4N8W - chain A; structure by X-ray diffraction, 2.02 A resolution.

# Chain A
Molecule: Cathepsin K
Organism: Homo sapiens
Notes: EC 3.4.22.38
UniProt: P43235 (CATK_HUMAN); residues 1-215 here correspond to UniProt positions 115-329 (UniProt number = residue number + 114)
Chain sequence (215 residues; numbered 1 to 215; the number before each row is that of its first residue):
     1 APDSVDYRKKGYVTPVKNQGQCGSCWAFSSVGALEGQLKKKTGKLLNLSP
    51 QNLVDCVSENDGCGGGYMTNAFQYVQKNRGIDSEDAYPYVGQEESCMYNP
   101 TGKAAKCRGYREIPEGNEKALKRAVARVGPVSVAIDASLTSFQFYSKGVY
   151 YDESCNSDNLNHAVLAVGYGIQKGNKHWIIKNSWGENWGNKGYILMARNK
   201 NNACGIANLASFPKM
Not modelled in the structure: 1-2
Swiss-Prot annotation at these positions:
  - active site: Cys25, His162, Asn182
Disulfide bonds: Cys22-Cys63, Cys56-Cys96, Cys155-Cys204
Reported in the primary citation:
  - binding site for N-acetyl-4-O-sulfo-beta-D-galactosamine: Arg111, Lys119, Lys122, Arg123, Arg127, Lys214
  - self-association interface (contacts with another copy of this molecule): Asn99, Thr101, Gly174, Asn175
  - catalytic residues: Cys25 (citing earlier work)
  - mutagenesis - Q21A, Q21A/Q92A, Q92A: decreased catalytic activity

# Summary
UniProt lists 3 active-site residues. From the paper: the catalytic residue Cys25; Q21A, Q21A/Q92A and Q92A
reduce catalytic activity.
Chain A is Cathepsin K (Homo sapiens); the structure, cathepsin K - chondroitin sulfate complex, was
determined by X-ray diffraction (same publication as 4N79).
